Entry 1ES7 (X-ray diffraction, 2.90 A resolution); this record covers chains A and B of the 4 polymer chains in the assembly.

[Chain A]
Molecule: Bone morphogenetic protein-2
Organism: Homo sapiens
UniProt: P12643 (BMP2_HUMAN); residues 1-114 here correspond to UniProt positions 283-396 (UniProt number = residue number + 282)
Sequence (116 residues; row label = number of the first residue in the row; numbers below 1 keep their minus sign (Met-1 is residue -1)):
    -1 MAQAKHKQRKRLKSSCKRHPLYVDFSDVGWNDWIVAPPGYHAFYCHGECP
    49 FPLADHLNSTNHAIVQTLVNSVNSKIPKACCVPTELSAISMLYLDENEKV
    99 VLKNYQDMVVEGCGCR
Not modelled in the structure: -1 to 10
Sequence notes: insertion (-1 to 0)
Disulfides: Cys14-Cys79, Cys43-Cys111, Cys47-Cys113
UniProt features mapped onto this chain:
  - glycosylation: Asn56 (N-linked (GlcNAc...) (high mannose) asparagine)

[Chain B]
Molecule: Bone morphogenetic protein receptor ia
Organism: Homo sapiens
Notes: EC 2.7.1.-; fragment: extracellular domain
UniProt: P36894 (BMR1A_HUMAN); residues 232-320 here correspond to UniProt positions 55-143 (UniProt number = residue number - 177)
Sequence (89 residues; row label = number of the first residue in the row):
   232 TLPFLKCYCSGHCPDDAINNTCITNGHCFAIIEEDDQGETTLASGCMKYE
   282 GSDFQCKDSPKAQLRRTIECCRTNLCNQYLQPTLPPVVI
Not modelled in the structure: 267-269, 318-320
Disulfides: Cys238-Cys259, Cys240-Cys244, Cys253-Cys277, Cys287-Cys301, Cys302-Cys307
UniProt features mapped onto this chain:
  - region: Asp284 to Gln286 (Mediates specificity for BMP ligand)
  - glycosylation: Asn250 (N-linked (GlcNAc...) asparagine)

[Chain A / chain B interface]
Contacting residue pairs - 32 pairs, chain A then chain B:
  Lys15(A) - Asp246(B)  salt bridge
  Phe49(A) - Glu264(B)
  Phe49(A) - Gln286(B)
  Phe49(A) - Asp289(B)
  Phe49(A) - Arg297(B)
  Pro50(A) - Phe260(B)  hydrophobic
  Pro50(A) - Gln286(B)
  Pro50(A) - Ile299(B)  hydrophobic
  Leu51(A) - Gln286(B)  hydrogen bond (backbone-side chain)
  Ala52(A) - Cys277(B)
  Asp53(A) - Thr255(B)  hydrogen bond
  Asp53(A) - Cys277(B)  hydrogen bond (backbone-backbone)
  Asp53(A) - Lys279(B)  salt bridge
  His54(A) - His243(B)  hydrogen bond (side chain-backbone)
  His54(A) - Cys244(B)
  His54(A) - Pro245(B)
  Asn56(A) - Lys279(B)
  Asn59(A) - Glu281(B)  hydrogen bond
  Asn59(A) - Gly282(B)  hydrogen bond (side chain-backbone)
  Ile62(A) - Gly282(B)
  Ile62(A) - Phe285(B)  hydrophobic
  Ile62(A) - Gln286(B)
  Leu66(A) - Phe285(B)
  Leu66(A) - Asp289(B)
  Leu66(A) - Ser290(B)
  Leu66(A) - Arg297(B)
  Ser69(A) - Ala293(B)
  Ser69(A) - Gln294(B)  hydrogen bond (backbone-backbone)
  Ser69(A) - Arg297(B)  hydrogen bond
  Val70(A) - Ser290(B)
  Val70(A) - Lys292(B)
  Val70(A) - Gln294(B)
Other interface residues (no listed pair), chain A (15 interface residues in all): Pro48, Val63
Other interface residues (no listed pair), chain B (24 interface residues in all): Ile254, Asn256, Ile262, Met278

[Overview]
The interface between chain A and chain B involves 15 residues on one side and 24 on the other; the contacts
include 8 hydrogen bonds and 2 salt bridges. Polar contacts include Lys15(A)-Asp246(B), Asp53(A)-Lys279(B) and
Leu51(A)-Gln286(B).
Chain A is Bone morphogenetic protein-2 and chain B is Bone morphogenetic protein receptor ia, both from Homo
sapiens; the structure, Complex between bmp-2 and two bmp receptor ia ectodomains, was determined by X-ray
diffraction.
